PDB entry 8PEN | electron microscopy, 3.10 A resolution | chains I and B of the 9 polymer chains in the assembly

# Chain I
Molecule: DNA-directed RNA polymerase subunit beta
Organism: Escherichia coli
Notes: EC 2.7.7.6
UniProt: P0A8V2 (RPOB_ECOLI); residues 1-1342 here = UniProt positions 1-1342
Chain sequence (1342 residues; each row starts with the number of its first residue):
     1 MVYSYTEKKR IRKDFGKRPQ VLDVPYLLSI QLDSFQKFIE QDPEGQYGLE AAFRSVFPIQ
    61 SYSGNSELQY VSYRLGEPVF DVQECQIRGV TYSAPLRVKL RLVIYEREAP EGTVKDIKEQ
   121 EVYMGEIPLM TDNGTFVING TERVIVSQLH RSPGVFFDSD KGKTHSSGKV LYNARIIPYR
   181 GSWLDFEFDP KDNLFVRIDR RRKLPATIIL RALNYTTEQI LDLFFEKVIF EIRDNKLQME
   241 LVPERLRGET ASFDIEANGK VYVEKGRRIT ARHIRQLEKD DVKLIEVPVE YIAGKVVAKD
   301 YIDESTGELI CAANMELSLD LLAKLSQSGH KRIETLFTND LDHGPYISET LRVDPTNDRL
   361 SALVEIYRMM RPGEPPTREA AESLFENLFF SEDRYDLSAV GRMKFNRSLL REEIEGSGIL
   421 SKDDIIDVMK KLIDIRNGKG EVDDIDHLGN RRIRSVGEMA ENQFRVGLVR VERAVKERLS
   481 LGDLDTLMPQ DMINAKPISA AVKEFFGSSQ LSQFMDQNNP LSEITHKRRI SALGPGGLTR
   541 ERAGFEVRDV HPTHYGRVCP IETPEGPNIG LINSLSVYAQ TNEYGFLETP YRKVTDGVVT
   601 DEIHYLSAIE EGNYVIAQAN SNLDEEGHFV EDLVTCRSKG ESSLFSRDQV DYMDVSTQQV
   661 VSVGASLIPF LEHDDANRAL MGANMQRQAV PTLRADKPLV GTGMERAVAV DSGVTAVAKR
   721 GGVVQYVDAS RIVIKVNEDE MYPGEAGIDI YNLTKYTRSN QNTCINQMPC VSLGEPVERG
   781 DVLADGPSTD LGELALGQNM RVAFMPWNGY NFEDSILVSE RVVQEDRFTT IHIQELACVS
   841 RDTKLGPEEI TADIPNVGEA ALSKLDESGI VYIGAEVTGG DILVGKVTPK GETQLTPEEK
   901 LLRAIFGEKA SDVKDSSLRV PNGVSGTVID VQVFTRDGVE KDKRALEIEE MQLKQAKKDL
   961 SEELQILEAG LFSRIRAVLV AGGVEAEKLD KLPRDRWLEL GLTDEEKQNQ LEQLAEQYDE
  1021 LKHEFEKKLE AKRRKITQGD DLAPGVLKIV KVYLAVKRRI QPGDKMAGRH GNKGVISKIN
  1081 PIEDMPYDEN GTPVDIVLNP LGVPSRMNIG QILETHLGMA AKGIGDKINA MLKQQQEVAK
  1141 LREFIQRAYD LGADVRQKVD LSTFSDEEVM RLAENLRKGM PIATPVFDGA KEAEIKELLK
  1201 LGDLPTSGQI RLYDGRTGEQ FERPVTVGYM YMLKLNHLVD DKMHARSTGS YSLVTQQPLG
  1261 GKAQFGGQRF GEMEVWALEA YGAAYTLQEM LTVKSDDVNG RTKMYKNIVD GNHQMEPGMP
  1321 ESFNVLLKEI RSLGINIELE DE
Disordered / not traced: 891-911
Curated features (UniProtKB/Swiss-Prot):
  - modified residue (N6-acetyllysine): Lys-1022, Lys-1200
  - mutagenesis: Ile-561 (I561S: Resistant to antibiotics salinamide A and B), Ile-569 (I569S: Resistant to antibiotics salinamide A and B), Ala-665 (A665E: Resistant to antibiotics salinamide A and B), Asp-675 (D675A/G: Resistant to antibiotics salinamide A and B), Asn-677 (N677H/K: Resistant to antibiotics salinamide A and B), Leu-680 (L680M: Resistant to antibiotics salinamide A and B), Glu-813 (E813K: Disrupts the enzyme's active center)

# Chain B
Molecule: template DNA
Sequence (40 nucleotides; row label = number of the first residue in the row):
     1 GGAAGATCGA AAAAAGCACG CTACCGCCCG CGTGGTGGTG
Disordered / not traced: 39-40

# How chain I and chain B interact
Residue-residue contacts - 12 pairs, chain I then chain B:
  Asn-139(I) with DG26(B), hydrogen bond to the phosphate
  Arg-143(I) with DC25(B), sugar contact
  Lys-203(I) with DA11(B), salt bridge to the phosphate
  Phe-514(I) with DC24(B), sugar contact
  Arg-542(I) with DC17(B), hydrogen bond to the base
  Gly-1261(I) with DT22(B), phosphate contact
  Lys-1262(I) with DT22(B), hydrogen bond to the phosphate
  Gln-1268(I) with DC21(B), sugar contact
  Arg-1269(I) with DG20(B), salt bridge to the phosphate; DC21(B), phosphate contact
  Gly-1271(I) with DG20(B), phosphate contact
  Glu-1272(I) with DG20(B), phosphate contact
Interface residues without a listed pair, chain I (15 interface residues in all): Thr-141, Arg-202, Asn-762, Met-1273
Interface residues without a listed pair, chain B (10 interface residues in all): DA12, DC19

# Overview
15 residues of chain I and 10 residues of chain B are in contact; the contacts include 3 hydrogen bonds and 2
salt bridges. Polar pairs include Arg-542(I)/DC17(B), Asn-139(I)/DG26(B) and Lys-1262(I)/DT22(B). UniProt
lists 7 mutagenesis sites on chain I.
Here chain I is DNA-directed RNA polymerase subunit beta (Escherichia coli) and chain B is template DNA. Entry
8PEN (fully recruited RfaH bound to E. coli transcription complex paused at ops site (alternative state of
...) was determined by electron microscopy (same publication as 8PFG, 8PFJ, 8PH9, 8PHK, 8PIB, 8PID, 8PIL and
8PIM).
